1FZ9 - chains C and E of the 6 polymer chains in the assembly; structure by X-ray diffraction, 2.30 A resolution.

[Chain C]
Name: Methane monooxygenase component A, beta chain
Source organism: Methylococcus capsulatus
Notes: EC 1.14.13.25
UniProtKB: P18798 (MEMB_METCA); numbering as in UniProt (aligned over 1-389)
Amino-acid sequence (389 residues; each row starts with the number of its first residue):
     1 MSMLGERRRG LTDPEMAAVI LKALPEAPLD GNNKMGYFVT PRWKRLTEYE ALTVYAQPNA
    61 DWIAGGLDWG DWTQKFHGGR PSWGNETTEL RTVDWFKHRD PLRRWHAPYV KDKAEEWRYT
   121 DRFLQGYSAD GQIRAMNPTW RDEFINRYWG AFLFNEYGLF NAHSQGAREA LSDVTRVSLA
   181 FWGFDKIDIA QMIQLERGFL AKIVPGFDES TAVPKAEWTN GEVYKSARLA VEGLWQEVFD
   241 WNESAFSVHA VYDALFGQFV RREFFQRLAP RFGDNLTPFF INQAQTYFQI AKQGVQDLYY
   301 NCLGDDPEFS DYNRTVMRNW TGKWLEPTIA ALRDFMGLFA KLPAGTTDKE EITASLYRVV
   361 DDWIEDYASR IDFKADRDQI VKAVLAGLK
Unresolved in the structure: 1
Differences from the reference sequence: conflict Arg-370 (Ala in P18798)
Metal / ion sites: Ca2+ site 1 near Glu-222 (its only coordinating residue here); Ca2+ site 2 near Asp-348 (its only coordinating residue here)
Small-molecule neighbours:
  - iodoethane (ETI), molecule 1: Leu-102, Thr-286, Gln-289, Ile-290, Gln-293
  - iodoethane (ETI), molecule 2: Glu-116, Asn-282, Gln-283, Thr-286, Tyr-287
  - iodoethane (ETI), molecule 3: Arg-122, Gln-125, Gly-126

[Chain E]
Name: Methane monooxygenase component A, gamma chain
Source organism: Methylococcus capsulatus
Notes: EC 1.14.13.25
UniProtKB: P11987 (MEMG_METCA); residue numbers follow UniProt; this construct covers 1-170
Amino-acid sequence (170 residues; each row starts with the number of its first residue):
     1 MAKLGIHSND TRDAWVNKIA QLNTLEKAAE MLKQFRMDHT TPFRNSYELD NDYLWIEAKL
    61 EEKVAVLKAR AFNEVDFRHK TAFGEDAKSV LDGTVAKMNA AKDKWEAEKI HIGFRQAYKP
   121 PIMPVNYFLD GERQLGTRLM ELRNLNYYDT PLEELRKQRG VRVVHLQSPH
Unresolved in the structure: 1-2, 170

[Interface between chain C and chain E]
Residue-residue contacts - 59 pairs, chain C then chain E:
  Asp-61(C) / His-7(E)  salt bridge
  Asp-61(C) / Arg-12(E)  salt bridge
  Asp-61(C) / Trp-55(E)
  Trp-62(C) / Leu-54(E)
  Trp-62(C) / Trp-55(E)  hydrophobic
  Trp-62(C) / Ala-58(E)
  Leu-67(C) / His-7(E)  hydrogen bond (backbone-side chain)
  Asp-68(C) / His-7(E)  hydrogen bond (backbone-side chain)
  Trp-69(C) / Ile-6(E)  hydrophobic
  Trp-69(C) / His-7(E)
  Gly-70(C) / Leu-54(E)
  Asp-71(C) / Tyr-53(E)  hydrogen bond
  Asp-71(C) / Leu-54(E)
  His-77(C) / His-111(E)
  His-77(C) / Met-140(E)
  His-77(C) / Arg-143(E)  hydrogen bond
  Gly-78(C) / His-111(E)
  Gly-78(C) / Ile-112(E)
  Gly-78(C) / Arg-115(E)
  Gly-78(C) / Leu-139(E)
  Gly-79(C) / Arg-115(E)
  Arg-80(C) / Arg-115(E)
  Arg-80(C) / Glu-132(E)
  Pro-81(C) / Arg-115(E)
  Asn-85(C) / Ala-58(E)
  Asn-85(C) / Glu-61(E)
  Glu-86(C) / Arg-115(E)  salt bridge
  Glu-86(C) / Lys-119(E)
  Glu-86(C) / Pro-120(E)
  Glu-86(C) / Val-125(E)
  Glu-86(C) / Phe-128(E)
  Thr-87(C) / Val-125(E)
  Thr-88(C) / Val-125(E)
  Glu-89(C) / Pro-124(E)
  Glu-89(C) / Val-125(E)  hydrogen bond (side chain-backbone)
  Arg-91(C) / Ala-58(E)
  Arg-91(C) / Glu-61(E)  salt bridge
  Arg-91(C) / Pro-121(E)
  Val-238(C) / Asn-126(E)
  Phe-239(C) / Asn-126(E)  hydrogen bond (backbone-side chain)
  Phe-239(C) / Leu-129(E)
  Phe-239(C) / Asp-130(E)
  Asp-240(C) / Val-125(E)
  Asp-240(C) / Asn-126(E)  hydrogen bond (backbone-side chain)
  Glu-243(C) / Asn-126(E)  hydrogen bond
  Phe-309(C) / Glu-62(E)
  Phe-309(C) / Val-66(E)  hydrophobic
  Tyr-312(C) / Ala-65(E)
  Tyr-312(C) / Val-66(E)  hydrophobic
  Tyr-312(C) / Ala-69(E)  hydrophobic
  Tyr-312(C) / Phe-77(E)
  Thr-315(C) / Ala-69(E)
  Val-316(C) / Phe-77(E)  hydrophobic
  Arg-318(C) / Glu-74(E)
  Asn-319(C) / Glu-74(E)  hydrogen bond (side chain-backbone)
  Asn-319(C) / Phe-77(E)
  Asn-319(C) / Arg-78(E)  hydrogen bond
  Lys-323(C) / Arg-78(E)
  Lys-323(C) / Asn-126(E)
Other interface residues (no listed pair), chain C (32 interface residues in all): Gln-165, Glu-237, Glu-308
Other interface residues (no listed pair), chain E (33 interface residues in all): Arg-133, Asn-144

[In short]
32 residues of chain C face 33 of chain E across their interface, with 10 hydrogen bonds and 4 salt bridges.
Among the polar pairs are Asp-61(C)/His-7(E), Asp-61(C)/Arg-12(E) and Glu-86(C)/Arg-115(E). Bound to chain C:
3 copies of iodoethane.
Here chain C is Methane monooxygenase component A, beta chain and chain E is Methane monooxygenase component
A, gamma chain, both from Methylococcus capsulatus. Entry 1FZ9 (Methane monooxygenase hydroxylase, form II
cocrystallized with iodoethane) was determined by X-ray diffraction (same publication as 1FZ8, 1FZH and 1FZI).
